8E9Y - chains B and C of the 5 polymer chains in the assembly; structure by electron microscopy, 2.79 A resolution.

Chain B:
Name: miniGq
Source organism: Homo sapiens
Amino-acid sequence (246 residues; numbered 1 to 246; the number before each row is that of its first residue):
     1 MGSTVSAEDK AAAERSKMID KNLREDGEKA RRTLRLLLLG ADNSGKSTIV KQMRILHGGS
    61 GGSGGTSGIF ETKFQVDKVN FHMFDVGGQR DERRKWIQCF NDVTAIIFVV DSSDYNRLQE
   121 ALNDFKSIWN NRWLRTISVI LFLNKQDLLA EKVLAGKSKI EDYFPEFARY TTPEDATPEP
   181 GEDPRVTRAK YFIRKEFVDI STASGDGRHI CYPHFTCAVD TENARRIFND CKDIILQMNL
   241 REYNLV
Disordered / not traced: 1-4, 50-67, 87-92

Chain C:
Name: Guanine nucleotide-binding protein G(I)/G(S)/G(T) subunit beta-1
Source organism: Homo sapiens
UniProtKB: P62873 (GBB1_HUMAN); numbering as in UniProt (aligned over 2-340)
Amino-acid sequence (368 residues; each row starts with the number of its first residue):
     2 SELDQLRQEA EQLKNQIRDA RKACADATLS QITNNIDPVG RIQMRTRRTL RGHLAKIYAM
    62 HWGTDSRLLV SASQDGKLII WDSYTTNKVH AIPLRSSWVM TCAYAPSGNY VACGGLDNIC
   122 SIYNLKTREG NVRVSRELAG HTGYLSCCRF LDDNQIVTSS GDTTCALWDI ETGQQTTTFT
   182 GHTGDVMSLS LAPDTRLFVS GACDASAKLW DVREGMCRQT FTGHESDINA ICFFPNGNAF
   242 ATGSDDATCR LFDLRADQEL MTYSHDNIIC GITSVSFSKS GRLLLAGYDD FNCNVWDALK
   302 ADRAGVLAGH DNRVSCLGVT DDGMAVATGS WDSFLKIWNG GSGGGGSGGS SSGGVSGWRL
   362 FKKISGGS
Disordered / not traced: 2, 341-369
Sequence notes: expression tag (341-369)
UniProt features mapped onto this chain:
  - modified residue: Ser-2 (N-acetylserine), His-266 (Phosphohistidine)

How chain B and chain C interact:
Residue-residue contacts (40; chain B residue first):
  Ala-13(B) with Asn-88(C)
  Arg-15(B) with Val-90(C), hydrogen bond (side chain-backbone); His-91(C)
  Ser-16(B) with Asn-88(C); Lys-89(C), hydrogen bond (side chain-backbone)
  Ile-19(B) with Lys-89(C); Ala-92(C), hydrophobic
  Asp-20(B) with Lys-89(C), salt bridge
  Leu-23(B) with Leu-55(C); Lys-78(C); Ile-80(C), hydrophobic; Lys-89(C)
  Gly-27(B) with Leu-55(C)
  Arg-35(B) with Gln-75(C), hydrogen bond (side chain-backbone)
  Gly-68(B) with Leu-117(C); Asp-118(C), hydrogen bond (backbone-backbone); Asn-119(C)
  Ile-69(B) with Leu-117(C); Asp-118(C)
  Phe-84(B) with Trp-99(C), hydrophobic
  Lys-95(B) with Tyr-145(C); Met-188(C); Asp-228(C), salt bridge; Asn-230(C), hydrogen bond; Asp-246(C), salt bridge
  Trp-96(B) with Tyr-145(C)
  Gln-98(B) with Tyr-59(C), hydrogen bond (backbone-side chain); Met-101(C); Arg-314(C); Trp-332(C)
  Cys-99(B) with Tyr-59(C), hydrogen bond (backbone-side chain); Trp-99(C)
  Phe-100(B) with Trp-99(C)
  Asn-101(B) with Lys-57(C); Tyr-59(C); Trp-332(C)
  Asp-102(B) with Lys-57(C)
  Trp-133(B) with Asp-290(C); Arg-314(C); Trp-332(C), hydrophobic
Also at the interface, not in a pair above, chain B (22 interface residues in all): Ala-12, Asp-26, Arg-93
Also at the interface, not in a pair above, chain C (28 interface residues in all): Gly-53, Thr-87, Asp-186, Cys-204

In short:
Chain B and chain C form an interface of 22 and 28 residues respectively, with 7 hydrogen bonds and 3 salt
bridges. Polar contacts include Asp-20(B)/Lys-89(C), Lys-95(B)/Asp-228(C) and Lys-95(B)/Asp-246(C).
Here chain B is miniGq and chain C is Guanine nucleotide-binding protein G(I)/G(S)/G(T) subunit beta-1, both
from Homo sapiens. Entry 8E9Y (CryoEM structure of miniGq-coupled hM3Dq in complex with CNO) was determined by
electron microscopy, deposited together with 8E9W, 8E9X, 8E9Z and 8EA0.
